8UA9 - chains H and P of the 16 polymer chains in the assembly; structure by electron microscopy, 3.00 A resolution.

# Chain H (and P)
Name: Capsid protein
Source organism: Eastern equine encephalitis virus
Notes: chain P of this document is another copy of the same molecule, construct and numbering; everything in this record applies to it too
Reference sequence: Q88678 (Q88678_EEEV); aligned to UniProt positions 1-260 over residues 2-261 (the alignment contains insertions or deletions, so no single offset holds)
Amino-acid sequence (260 residues; row label = number of the first residue in the row):
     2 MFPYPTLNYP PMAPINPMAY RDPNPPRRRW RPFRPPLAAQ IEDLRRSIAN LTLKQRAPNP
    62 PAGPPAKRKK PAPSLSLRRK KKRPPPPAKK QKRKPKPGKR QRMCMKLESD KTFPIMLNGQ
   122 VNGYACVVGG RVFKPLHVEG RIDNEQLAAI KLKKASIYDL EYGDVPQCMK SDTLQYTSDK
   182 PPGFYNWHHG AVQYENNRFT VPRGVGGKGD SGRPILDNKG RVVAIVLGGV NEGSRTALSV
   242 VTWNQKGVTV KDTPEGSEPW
Unresolved in the structure: 2-110
Differences from the reference sequence: conflict N51 (Ser50 in Q88678), S75 (Pro in Q88678), L76 (Lys in Q88678), S77 (Pro in Q88678), L78 (Ala in Q88678), R79 (Gln in Q88678), R80 (Ala in Q88678)

# Interface between chain H and chain P
Contacting residue pairs - 8 pairs, chain H then chain P:
  Q168(H) with N232(P); E233(P)
  C169(H) with G234(P), hydrogen bond (backbone-backbone)
  S172(H) with E233(P), hydrogen bond (side chain-backbone); G234(P); S235(P), hydrogen bond (side chain-backbone); R236(P), hydrogen bond (side chain-backbone)
  Q176(H) with E196(P)
Also at the interface, not in a pair above, chain H (7 interface residues in all): M170, K171, D173
Also at the interface, not in a pair above, chain P (7 interface residues in all): V231

# Summary
Chain H and chain P each contribute 7 residues to their interface, with 4 hydrogen bonds. Polar pairs include
S172(H)-E233(P), S172(H)-S235(P) and S172(H)-R236(P).
Both chains are Capsid protein (Eastern equine encephalitis virus). Entry 8UA9 (Structure of eastern equine
encephalitis virus VLP unliganded quasi-threefold spike protein) was determined by electron microscopy,
deposited together with 8UA8.
